PDB entry 4Y7X | X-ray diffraction, 2.60 A resolution | chains E and F of the 30 polymer chains in the assembly

[Chain E]
Name: Proteasome subunit alpha type-6
From: Saccharomyces cerevisiae (strain ATCC 204508 / S288c)
Notes: EC 3.4.25.1
Reference sequence: P40302 (PSA6_YEAST); residues 0-233 here correspond to UniProt positions 1-234 (UniProt number = residue number + 1)
Chain sequence (234 residues; numbered 0 to 233; the number before each row is that of its first residue; numbering starts at 0):
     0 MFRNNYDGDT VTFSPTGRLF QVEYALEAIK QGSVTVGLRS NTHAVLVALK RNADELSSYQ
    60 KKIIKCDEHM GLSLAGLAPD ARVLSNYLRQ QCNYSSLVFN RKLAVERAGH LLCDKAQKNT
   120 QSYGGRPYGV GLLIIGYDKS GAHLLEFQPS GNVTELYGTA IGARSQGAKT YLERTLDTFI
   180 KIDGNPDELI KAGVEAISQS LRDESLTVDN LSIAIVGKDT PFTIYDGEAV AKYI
Not modelled in the structure: 0-2
Curated features (UniProtKB/Swiss-Prot):
  - modified residue: Ser13 (Phosphoserine)
  - cross-link: Lys190 (Glycyl lysine isopeptide (Lys-Gly) (interchain with G-Cter in ubiquitin))

[Chain F]
Name: Probable proteasome subunit alpha type-7
From: Saccharomyces cerevisiae (strain ATCC 204508 / S288c)
Notes: EC 3.4.25.1
Reference sequence: P21242 (PSA7_YEAST); residues -3 to 284 here correspond to UniProt positions 1-288 (UniProt number = residue number + 4)
Chain sequence (288 residues; each row starts with the number of its first residue; numbers below 1 keep their minus sign (Met-3 is residue -3)):
    -3 MTSIGTGYDL SNSVFSPDGR NFQVEYAVKA VENGTTSIGI KCNDGVVFAV EKLITSKLLV
    57 PQKNVKIQVV DRHIGCVYSG LIPDGRHLVN RGREEAASFK KLYKTPIPIP AFADRLGQYV
   117 QAHTLYNSVR PFGVSTIFGG VDKNGAHLYM LEPSGSYWGY KGAATGKGRQ SAKAELEKLV
   177 DHHPEGLSAR EAVKQAAKII YLAHEDNKEK DFELEISWCS LSETNGLHKF VKGDLLQEAI
   237 DFAQKEINGD DDEDEDDSDN VMSSDDENAP VATNANATTD QEGDIHLE
Not modelled in the structure: -3 to 1, 245-284
Curated features (UniProtKB/Swiss-Prot):
  - modified residue: Thr-2 (N-acetylthreonine)

[How chain E and chain F interact]
Pairs across the interface (66; chain E residue first):
  Asn4(E) with Leu6(F)
  Tyr5(E) with Asp5(F), hydrogen bond; Leu6(F), hydrophobic
  Thr9(E) with Arg126(F)
  Val10(E) with Gln19(F); Asn123(F); Ser124(F); Val125(F); Arg126(F)
  Thr11(E) with Leu6(F); Gln19(F)
  Phe12(E) with Gln19(F), hydrogen bond (backbone-side chain); Tyr22(F); Ala23(F), hydrophobic; Arg126(F); Pro127(F)
  Ser13(E) with Tyr22(F)
  Pro14(E) with Tyr22(F), hydrophobic; Lys25(F)
  Thr15(E) with Lys25(F)
  Gly16(E) with Tyr22(F); Lys25(F); Ala26(F)
  Leu18(E) with Leu77(F), hydrophobic; Arg126(F)
  Arg38(E) with Val56(F)
  His109(E) with Arg82(F)
  Cys112(E) with Arg82(F)
  Asp113(E) with Arg82(F), salt bridge; Asn86(F)
  Gln116(E) with Pro79(F); Asp80(F); His83(F), hydrogen bond; Arg126(F)
  Thr119(E) with Arg126(F), hydrogen bond (backbone-side chain)
  Gln120(E) with His119(F); Val125(F); Arg126(F), hydrogen bond (backbone-backbone); Pro127(F); Phe128(F)
  Ser121(E) with Ser124(F)
  Tyr122(E) with Ser124(F), hydrogen bond (backbone-backbone)
  Ser149(E) with Pro79(F)
  Gly150(E) with Pro79(F)
  Asn151(E) with Ile78(F); Pro79(F)
  Thr153(E) with Leu55(F); Asn60(F)
  Glu154(E) with Leu55(F); Val56(F); Lys59(F); Asn60(F), hydrogen bond (backbone-side chain)
  Leu155(E) with Leu54(F); Leu55(F), hydrophobic; Val56(F)
  Tyr156(E) with Lys53(F); Leu54(F), hydrogen bond (backbone-backbone); Leu55(F); Val56(F); Pro57(F)
  Gly157(E) with Leu54(F)
  Lys168(E) with Leu54(F)
  Leu171(E) with Leu54(F)
  Glu172(E) with Ser52(F), hydrogen bond; Lys53(F)
  Leu175(E) with Lys53(F)
Other interface residues (no listed pair), chain E (38 interface residues in all): Glu105, Lys117, Ser139, His142, Val152, Phe178
Other interface residues (no listed pair), chain F (30 interface residues in all): Gly129

[Overview]
38 residues of chain E and 30 residues of chain F are in contact, with 9 hydrogen bonds and 1 salt bridge.
Polar contacts include Asp113(E)-Arg82(F), Tyr5(E)-Asp5(F) and Phe12(E)-Gln19(F).
Here chain E is Proteasome subunit alpha type-6 and chain F is Probable proteasome subunit alpha type-7, both
from Saccharomyces cerevisiae (strain ATCC 204508 / S288c). Entry 4Y7X (Yeast 20S proteasome in complex with
Ac-PAA-ep) was determined by X-ray diffraction, deposited together with 4Y69, 4Y6A, 4Y6V, 4Y6Z, 4Y70, 4Y74 and
34 further entries.
